PDB entry 1JD2 | X-ray diffraction, 3.00 A resolution | chains L and O of the 30 polymer chains in the assembly

Chain L:
Name: Proteasome component C5
Source organism: Saccharomyces cerevisiae
Notes: EC 3.4.99.46
UniProt: P23724 (PSB1_YEAST); the construct lacks a stretch of the UniProt sequence and is renumbered around it, so the offset changes along the chain: -9 to -1 = UniProt 20-28; 1-70 = UniProt 29-98; 71-106 = UniProt 100-135; 107-144 = UniProt 138-175; 2 more segments
Sequence (222 residues; numbered -9 to 194 plus 20 insertion-coded residues; 2 numbers in that range are skipped by the numbering (no residue carries them; nothing is unmodelled there); the number before each row is that of its first residue; a row labelled like 106A-106B holds insertion residues (106A, then the next letters in order); numbers below 1 keep their minus sign (Gln-9 is residue -9)):
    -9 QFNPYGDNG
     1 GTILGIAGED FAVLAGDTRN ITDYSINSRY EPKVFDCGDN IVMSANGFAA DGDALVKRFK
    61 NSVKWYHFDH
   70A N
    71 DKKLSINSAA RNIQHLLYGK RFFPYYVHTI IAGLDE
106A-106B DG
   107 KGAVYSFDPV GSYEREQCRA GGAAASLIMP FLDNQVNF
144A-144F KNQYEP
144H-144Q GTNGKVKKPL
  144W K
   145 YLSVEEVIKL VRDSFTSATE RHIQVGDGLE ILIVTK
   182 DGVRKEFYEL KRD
Ion coordination: Mg2+ site 1: Ser75 (shared with 1 residue of chain D); Mg2+ site 2: Thr163, His166, Val169

Chain O:
Name: Proteasome component PUP1
Source organism: Saccharomyces cerevisiae
Notes: EC 3.4.99.46
UniProt: P25043 (PSB7_YEAST); the construct lacks a stretch of the UniProt sequence and is renumbered around it, so the offset changes along the chain: 1-91 = UniProt 30-120; 93-105 = UniProt 121-133; 106-187 = UniProt 135-216; 189-223 = UniProt 217-251
Sequence (222 residues; each row starts with the number of its first residue; note: 2 numbers in that range are skipped by the numbering (no residue carries them; nothing is unmodelled there)):
     1 TTIVGVKFNN GVVIAADTRS TQGPIVADKN CAKLHRISPK IWCAGAGTAA DTEAVTQLIG
    61 SNIELHSLYT SREPRVVSAL QMLKQHLFKY Q
    93 GHIGAYLIVA GVD
  105A P
   106 TGSHLFSIHA HGSTDVGYYL SLGSGSLAAM AVLESHWKQD LTKEEAIKLA SDAIQAGIWN
   166 DLGSGSNVDV CVMEIGKDAE YL
   189 RNYLTPNVRE EKQKSYKFPR GTTAVLKESI VNICD
UniProt features mapped onto this chain:
  - active site: Thr1 (Nucleophile)

How chain L and chain O interact:
Pairs across the interface - 51 pairs, chain L then chain O:
  Arg19(L) with Leu167(O)
  Asp23(L) with Leu167(O)
  Tyr24(L) with Asp166(O); Leu167(O), hydrogen bond (backbone-backbone); Gly168(O)
  Ile26(L) with Leu167(O), hydrophobic
  Arg29(L) with Trp164(O), hydrogen bond (side chain-backbone); Asn165(O)
  Phe137(L) with Tyr204(O), hydrophobic
  Asn140(L) with Phe206(O)
  Gln141(L) with Lys202(O); Tyr204(O); Phe206(O)
  Gln144C(L) with Phe206(O); Thr210(O)
  Tyr144D(L) with Thr210(O), hydrogen bond (backbone-backbone)
  Pro144F(L) with Arg208(O); Gly209(O)
  Gly144K(L) with Ala212(O)
  Lys153(L) with Gln201(O)
  Leu154(L) with Tyr204(O)
  Arg156(L) with Glu198(O), salt bridge; Gln201(O), hydrogen bond
  Asp157(L) with Lys200(O); Gln201(O), hydrogen bond (side chain-backbone); Lys202(O), hydrogen bond (side chain-backbone); Tyr204(O), hydrogen bond
  Thr160(L) with Arg197(O), hydrogen bond; Glu198(O)
  Ser161(L) with Arg197(O), hydrogen bond
  Glu164(L) with Val26(O); Lys29(O), salt bridge; Arg197(O)
  Arg165(L) with Pro24(O); Ile25(O); Val26(O), hydrogen bond (side chain-backbone); Ala27(O); Lys29(O)
  His166(L) with Pro24(O); Ile25(O)
  Ile167(L) with Arg19(O); Pro24(O), hydrogen bond (backbone-backbone); Leu167(O)
  Lys192(L) with Asn195(O), hydrogen bond (side chain-backbone)
  Arg193(L) with Trp164(O)
  Asp194(L) with Arg19(O), salt bridge; Ile163(O); Trp164(O); Ser169(O); Ser171(O); Asn195(O)
Other interface residues (no listed pair), chain L (31 interface residues in all): Ile21, Ser25, Asn144B, Gly144H, Glu150, Glu190
Other interface residues (no listed pair), chain O (30 interface residues in all): Thr21, Gly23, Gly170, Pro207

Overview:
31 residues of chain L and 30 residues of chain O are in contact, with 12 hydrogen bonds and 3 salt bridges.
Among the polar pairs are Arg156(L)-Glu198(O), Glu164(L)-Lys29(O) and Asp194(L)-Arg19(O). Curated annotation
(UniProt) lists active-site residue Thr1(O) on chain O.
Chain L is Proteasome component C5 and chain O is Proteasome component PUP1, both from Saccharomyces
cerevisiae; the structure, Crystal Structure of the yeast 20S Proteasome:TMC-95A complex: A non-covalent
Proteasome Inhibitor, was determined by X-ray diffraction.
